8X30 - chains J and A of the 17 polymer chains in the assembly; structure by electron microscopy, 4.30 A resolution (low resolution: residue-level contacts below are approximate; hydrogen-bond / salt-bridge calls are withheld).

[Chain J]
Molecule: 146-nt DNA strand
Source organism: Saccharomyces cerevisiae
Sequence (146 nucleotides; row label = number of the first residue in the row):
   147 ATCAATATCCACCTGCAGATTCTACCAAAAGTGTATTTGGAAACTGCTCC
   197 ATCAAAAGGCATGTTCAGCGGAATTCCGCTGAACATGCCTTTTGATGGAG
   247 CAGTTTCCAAATACACTTTTGGTAGAATCTGCAGGTGGATATTGAT

[Chain A]
Name: Histone H3
Source organism: Saccharomyces cerevisiae
UniProt: A0A6A5Q536 (A0A6A5Q536_YEASX); residues 0-135 here correspond to UniProt positions 1-136 (UniProt number = residue number + 1)
Chain sequence (136 residues; row label = number of the first residue in the row; numbering starts at 0):
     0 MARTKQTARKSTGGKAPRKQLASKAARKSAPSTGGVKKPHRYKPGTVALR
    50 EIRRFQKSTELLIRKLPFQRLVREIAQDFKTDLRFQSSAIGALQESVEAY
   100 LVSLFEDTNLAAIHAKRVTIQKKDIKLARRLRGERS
Not modelled in the structure: 0-37, 135

[Chain J / chain A interface]
Contacting residue pairs - 16 pairs, chain J then chain A:
  DA151(J) / His-39(A)
  DA228(J) / Pro-43(A)
  DA228(J) / Gly-44(A)
  DA229(J) / Arg-40(A)
  DA229(J) / Lys-42(A)
  DA229(J) / Pro-43(A)
  DA229(J) / Gly-44(A)
  DA229(J) / Thr-45(A)
  DA229(J) / Val-46(A)
  DC230(J) / Arg-40(A)
  DT237(J) / Arg-63(A)
  DT237(J) / Pro-66(A)
  DT237(J) / Arg-69(A)
  DT238(J) / Arg-63(A)
  DT238(J) / Leu-65(A)
  DT239(J) / Leu-65(A)
Interface residues without a listed pair, chain J (9 interface residues in all): DT154, DC247
Interface residues without a listed pair, chain A (15 interface residues in all): Tyr-41, Arg-49, Lys-64, Arg-83

[In short]
9 residues of chain J and 15 residues of chain A are in contact.
Chain J is a 146-nt DNA strand and chain A is Histone H3, both from Saccharomyces cerevisiae; the structure,
Structure of piccolo NuA4 and H2A.Z nucleosome 2:1 complex, was determined by electron microscopy (same
publication as 8X2X, 8X2Y, 8X2Z, 8X31 and 8X32).
